PDB entry 9LR9 | electron microscopy, 3.30 A resolution | chains G and g of the 35 polymer chains in the assembly

# Chain G (and g)
Name: Hexon protein
From: Bovine adenovirus 3
Notes: chain g of this document is another copy of the same molecule, construct and numbering; everything in this record applies to it too
UniProt: P03278 (CAPSH_ADEB3); residues 1-911 here = UniProt positions 1-911
Chain sequence (911 residues; numbered 1 to 911; the number before each row is that of its first residue):
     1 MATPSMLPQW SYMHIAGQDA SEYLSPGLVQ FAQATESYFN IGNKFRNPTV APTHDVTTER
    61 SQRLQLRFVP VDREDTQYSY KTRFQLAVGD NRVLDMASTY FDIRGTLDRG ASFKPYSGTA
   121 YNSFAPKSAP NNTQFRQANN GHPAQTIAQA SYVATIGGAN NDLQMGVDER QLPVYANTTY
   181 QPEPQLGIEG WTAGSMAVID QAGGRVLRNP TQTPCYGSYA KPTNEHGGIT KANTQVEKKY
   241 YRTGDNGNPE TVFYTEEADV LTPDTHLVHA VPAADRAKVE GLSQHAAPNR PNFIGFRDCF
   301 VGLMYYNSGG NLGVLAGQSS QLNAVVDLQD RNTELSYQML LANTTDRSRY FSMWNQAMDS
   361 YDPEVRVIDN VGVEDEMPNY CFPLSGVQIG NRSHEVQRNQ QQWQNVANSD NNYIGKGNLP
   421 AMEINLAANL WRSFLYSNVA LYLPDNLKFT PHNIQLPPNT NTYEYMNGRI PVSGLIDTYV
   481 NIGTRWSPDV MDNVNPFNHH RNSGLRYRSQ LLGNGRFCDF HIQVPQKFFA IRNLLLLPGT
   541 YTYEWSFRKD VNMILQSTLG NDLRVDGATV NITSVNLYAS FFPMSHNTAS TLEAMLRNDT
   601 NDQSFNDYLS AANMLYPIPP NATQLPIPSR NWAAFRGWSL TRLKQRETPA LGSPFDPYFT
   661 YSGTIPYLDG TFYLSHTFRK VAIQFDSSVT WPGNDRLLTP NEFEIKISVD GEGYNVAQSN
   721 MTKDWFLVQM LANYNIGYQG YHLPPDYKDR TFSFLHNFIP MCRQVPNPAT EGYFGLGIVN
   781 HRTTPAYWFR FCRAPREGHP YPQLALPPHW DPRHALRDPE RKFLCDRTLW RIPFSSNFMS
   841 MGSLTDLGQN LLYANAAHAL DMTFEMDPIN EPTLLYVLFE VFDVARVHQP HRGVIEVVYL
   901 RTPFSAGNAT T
Unresolved in the structure: 1-3, 911 (chain g: 1-3, 909-911)
Swiss-Prot annotation at these positions:
  - site: Gly737 (Involved in interaction with pre-protein VI)
  - modified residue: Ala2 (N-acetylalanine), Tyr899 (Phosphotyrosine)

# How chain G and chain g interact
Contacting residue pairs (47):
  Asp72(G) with Pro628(g)
  Gln77(G) with Ser653(g), hydrogen bond
  Tyr78(G) with Gly652(g); Pro654(g)
  Arg83(G) with Ser629(g), hydrogen bond (side chain-backbone); Arg630(g)
  Gly310(G) with Asp327(g), hydrogen bond (backbone-backbone); Leu328(g)
  Leu312(G) with Ala906(g)
  Gln318(G) with Arg630(g); Asn631(g); Ala857(g)
  Ser319(G) with Asn631(g); Asn855(g); Ala856(g); Ala857(g)
  Gln321(G) with Asn631(g); Trp632(g); Ala633(g); Thr902(g); Pro903(g); Ser905(g)
  Val326(G) with Asn908(g)
  Leu328(G) with Leu322(g)
  Gln329(G) with Leu322(g)
  Asp330(G) with Ser320(g), hydrogen bond; Leu322(g)
  Met614(G) with Ser319(g); Ser320(g); Gln321(g)
  Leu615(G) with Gln321(g), hydrogen bond (backbone-side chain)
  Tyr616(G) with Gln321(g)
  Pro628(G) with Gln318(g); Ser319(g)
  Ser629(G) with His891(g)
  Arg630(G) with Ser319(g)
  Pro654(G) with Gly309(g)
  Phe655(G) with Gly309(g); Gly310(g)
  Pro657(G) with Asn311(g); Pro654(g), hydrophobic
  Tyr658(G) with Glu74(g), hydrogen bond; Thr76(g), hydrogen bond; Ser79(g), hydrogen bond; Lys81(g)
  Ser905(G) with Glu896(g)
  Ala909(G) with Asp599(g)
Also at the interface, not in a pair above, chain G (36 interface residues in all): Val71, Gln85, Asn311, Ser320, Asn323, Ile627, Leu651, Ser653, Phe904, Ala906, Asn908
Also at the interface, not in a pair above, chain g (37 interface residues in all): Gln329, Val898, Gly907

# Summary
The interface between chain G and chain g involves 36 residues on one side and 37 on the other; the contacts
include 8 hydrogen bonds. Polar pairs include Gln77(G)-Ser653(g), Arg83(G)-Ser629(g) and Asp330(G)-Ser320(g).
Both chains are Hexon protein (Bovine adenovirus 3). Entry 9LR9 (Local reconstruction of bovine adenovirus
type 3 capsid) was determined by electron microscopy.
